6KQN - chains C and F of the 9 polymer chains in the assembly; structure by X-ray diffraction, 3.49 A resolution.

# Chain C
Molecule: DNA-directed RNA polymerase subunit beta
Organism: Thermus thermophilus (strain HB8 / ATCC 27634 / DSM 579)
Notes: EC 2.7.7.6
UniProt: Q8RQE9 (RPOB_THET8); numbering as in UniProt (aligned over 1-1119)
Amino-acid sequence (1119 residues; each row starts with the number of its first residue):
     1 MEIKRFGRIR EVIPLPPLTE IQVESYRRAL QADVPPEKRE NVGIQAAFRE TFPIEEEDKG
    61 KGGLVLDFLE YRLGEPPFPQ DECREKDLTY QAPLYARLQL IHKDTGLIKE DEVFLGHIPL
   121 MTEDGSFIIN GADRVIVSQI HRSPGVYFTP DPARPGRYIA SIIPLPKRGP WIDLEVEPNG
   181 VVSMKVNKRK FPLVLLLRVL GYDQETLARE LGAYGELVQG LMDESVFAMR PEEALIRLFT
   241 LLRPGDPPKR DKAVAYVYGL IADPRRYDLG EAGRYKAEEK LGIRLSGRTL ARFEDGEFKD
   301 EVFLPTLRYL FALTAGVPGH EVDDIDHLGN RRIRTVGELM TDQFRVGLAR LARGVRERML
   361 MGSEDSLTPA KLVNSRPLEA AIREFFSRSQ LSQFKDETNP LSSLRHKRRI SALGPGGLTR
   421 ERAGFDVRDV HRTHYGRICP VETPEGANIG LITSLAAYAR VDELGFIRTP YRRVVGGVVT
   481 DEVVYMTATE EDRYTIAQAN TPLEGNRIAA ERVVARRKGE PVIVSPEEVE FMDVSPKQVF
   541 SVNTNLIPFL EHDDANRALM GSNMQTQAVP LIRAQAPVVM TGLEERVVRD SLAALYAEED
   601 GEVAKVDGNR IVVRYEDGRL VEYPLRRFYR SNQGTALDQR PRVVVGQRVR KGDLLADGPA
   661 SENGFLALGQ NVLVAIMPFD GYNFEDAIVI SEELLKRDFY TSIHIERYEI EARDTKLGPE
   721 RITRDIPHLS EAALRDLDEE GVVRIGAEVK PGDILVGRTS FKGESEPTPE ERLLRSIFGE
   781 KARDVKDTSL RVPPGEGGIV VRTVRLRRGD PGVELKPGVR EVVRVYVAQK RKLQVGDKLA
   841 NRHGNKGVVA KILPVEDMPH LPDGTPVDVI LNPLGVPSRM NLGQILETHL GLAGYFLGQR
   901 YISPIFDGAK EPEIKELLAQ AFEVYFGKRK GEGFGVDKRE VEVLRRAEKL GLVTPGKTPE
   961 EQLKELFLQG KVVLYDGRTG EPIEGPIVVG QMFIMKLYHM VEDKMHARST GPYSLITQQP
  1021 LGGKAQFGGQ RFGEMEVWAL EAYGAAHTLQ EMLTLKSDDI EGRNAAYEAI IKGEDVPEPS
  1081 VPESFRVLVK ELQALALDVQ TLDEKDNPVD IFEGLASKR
Disordered / not traced: 57-62, 1119

# Chain F
Molecule: RNA polymerase sigma factor SigA
Organism: Thermus thermophilus (strain HB8 / ATCC 27634 / DSM 579)
UniProt: Q5SKW1 (Q5SKW1_THET8); residues 1-423 here = UniProt positions 1-423
Amino-acid sequence (443 residues; row label = number of the first residue in the row; numbers below 1 keep their minus sign (Met-19 is residue -19)):
   -19 MGSSHHHHHH SSGLVPRGSH MKKSKRKNAQ AQEAQETEVL VQEEAEELPE FPEGEPDPDL
    41 EDPDLTLEDD LLDLPEEGEG LDLEEEEEDL PIPKISTSDP VRQYLHEIGQ VPLLTLEEEV
   101 ELARKVEEGM EAIKKLSEIT GLDPDLIREV VRAKILGSAR VRHIPGLKET LDPKTVEEID
   161 QKLKSLPKEH KRYLHIAREG EAARQHLIEA NLRLVVSIAK KYTGRGLSFL DLIQEGNQGL
   221 IRAVEKFEYK RRFKFSTYAT WWIRQAINRA IADQARTIRI PVHMVETINK LSRTARQLQQ
   281 ELGREPTYEE IAEAMGPGWD AKRVEETLKI AQEPVSLETP IGDEKDSFYG DFIPDEHLPS
   341 PVDAATQSLL SEELEKALSK LSEREAMVLK LRKGLIDGRE HTLEEVGAFF GVTRERIRQI
   401 ENKALRKLKY HESRTRKLRD FLD
Disordered / not traced: -19 to 77, 320-328
Sequence notes: initiating methionine (-19); expression tag (-18 to 0)
Metal / ion sites: Mg2+: Ala292, Gly296, Trp299

# How chain C and chain F interact
Contacting residue pairs (80):
  Tyr95(C) - Gly283(F)
  Val113(C) - Gln280(F)
  Phe114(C) - Gln279(F)
  Phe114(C) - Gln280(F)
  Phe114(C) - Gly283(F)
  His117(C) - Gly283(F)  hydrogen bond (side chain-backbone)
  Arg243(C) - Arg82(F)
  Pro244(C) - Arg82(F)  hydrogen bond (backbone-side chain)
  Arg353(C) - Thr203(F)  hydrogen bond
  Glu357(C) - Lys201(F)
  Met361(C) - Lys201(F)
  Met361(C) - Arg244(F)
  Ala370(C) - Gln280(F)  hydrogen bond (backbone-side chain)
  Val373(C) - Gln280(F)
  Asn374(C) - Arg276(F)
  Ser375(C) - Gln279(F)  hydrogen bond
  Arg376(C) - Arg276(F)
  Arg376(C) - Glu285(F)  salt bridge
  Glu379(C) - Gln279(F)
  His728(C) - Asp423(F)
  Thr768(C) - Gln347(F)
  Pro769(C) - Gly374(F)
  Pro769(C) - Leu375(F)
  Glu770(C) - Leu350(F)
  Glu770(C) - Ser351(F)  hydrogen bond
  Glu770(C) - Leu354(F)
  Glu771(C) - Leu350(F)
  Arg772(C) - Lys373(F)
  Arg772(C) - Glu380(F)  salt bridge
  Leu773(C) - Leu358(F)  hydrophobic
  Leu773(C) - Leu369(F)  hydrophobic
  Leu773(C) - Lys373(F)
  Leu773(C) - Leu375(F)  hydrophobic
  Leu774(C) - Leu350(F)  hydrophobic
  Leu774(C) - Leu418(F)  hydrophobic
  Leu774(C) - Phe421(F)
  Arg775(C) - Leu422(F)
  Ser776(C) - Lys373(F)
  Ser776(C) - Leu405(F)
  Ile777(C) - Leu405(F)
  Ile777(C) - Leu408(F)  hydrophobic
  Ile777(C) - Lys409(F)
  Ile777(C) - Leu418(F)  hydrophobic
  Phe778(C) - Glu412(F)
  Phe778(C) - Leu418(F)
  Phe778(C) - Arg419(F)
  Arg808(C) - Glu305(F)  salt bridge
  Glu814(C) - Thr287(F)
  Glu814(C) - Tyr288(F)  hydrogen bond (side chain-backbone)
  Leu815(C) - Tyr288(F)  hydrogen bond (backbone-side chain)
  Lys816(C) - Tyr288(F)
  Pro817(C) - Tyr288(F)
  Pro817(C) - Glu305(F)
  Pro817(C) - Lys309(F)
  Pro817(C) - Gln312(F)
  Gly818(C) - Glu305(F)  hydrogen bond (backbone-side chain)
  Tyr1013(C) - Pro334(F)
  Tyr1013(C) - Asp335(F)  hydrogen bond (backbone-backbone)
  Tyr1013(C) - Pro341(F)
  Ser1014(C) - Gly330(F)
  Ser1014(C) - Ile333(F)
  Leu1015(C) - Ile333(F)  hydrophobic
  Leu1015(C) - Pro334(F)
  Leu1015(C) - Asp335(F)
  Gln1018(C) - Asp335(F)  hydrogen bond
  Gln1018(C) - Leu338(F)
  Leu1021(C) - Asp331(F)
  Leu1021(C) - Ile333(F)
  Leu1021(C) - Pro334(F)  hydrophobic
  Gln1026(C) - Phe332(F)
  Ile1060(C) - Leu338(F)  hydrophobic
  Asn1064(C) - Pro339(F)
  Asn1064(C) - Ser340(F)
  Asn1064(C) - Pro341(F)
  Tyr1067(C) - Pro341(F)
  Tyr1067(C) - Ala345(F)  hydrophobic
  Glu1068(C) - Ser348(F)  hydrogen bond
  Ile1071(C) - Ala345(F)  hydrophobic
  Lys1072(C) - Leu349(F)
  Lys1072(C) - Glu352(F)  salt bridge
Other interface residues (no listed pair), chain C (52 interface residues in all): Pro93, Leu360, Arg713, Val819, Thr1010, Pro1012, Arg1063
Other interface residues (no listed pair), chain F (55 interface residues in all): Lys200, Gln277, Arg284, Pro286, Glu289, Leu308, Val342, Ala344

# Overview
52 residues of chain C and 55 residues of chain F are in contact, with 12 hydrogen bonds and 4 salt bridges.
Polar contacts include Arg376(C)-Glu285(F), Arg772(C)-Glu380(F) and Arg808(C)-Glu305(F). The Mg2+ site is
built by Ala292(F), Gly296(F) and Trp299(F).
Chain C is DNA-directed RNA polymerase subunit beta and chain F is RNA polymerase sigma factor SigA, both from
Thermus thermophilus (strain HB8 / ATCC 27634 / DSM 579); the structure, Thermus thermophilus initial
transcription complex comprising sigma A and 5'-triphosphate RNA of 6 nt, was determined by X-ray diffraction
together with 6KQD, 6KQE, 6KQF, 6KQG, 6KQH, 6KQL and 6 further entries from the same study.
